Entry 6OFF (electron microscopy, 3.20 A resolution); this record covers chains L and R of the 18 polymer chains in the assembly.

[Chain L (and R)]
Molecule: Protein PrgI
From: Salmonella typhimurium (strain SL1344)
Notes: chain R of this document is another copy of the same molecule, construct and numbering; everything in this record applies to it too
UniProt: A0A0H3NF82 (A0A0H3NF82_SALTS); numbering as in UniProt (aligned over 1-80)
Sequence (83 residues; row label = number of the first residue in the row; numbers below 1 keep their minus sign (Gly-2 is residue -2)):
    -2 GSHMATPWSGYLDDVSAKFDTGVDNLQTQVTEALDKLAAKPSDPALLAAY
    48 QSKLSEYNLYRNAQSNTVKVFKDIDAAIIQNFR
Disordered / not traced: -2 to 2
Differences from the reference sequence: expression tag (-2 to 0)
What the authors report for this chain:
  - mutagenesis - D10A, D11A, V20A, S49A, E53A, N55A, R58A, N63A, N78A: unchanged binding to SipD
  - mutagenesis - L31A, L56A: abolished binding to SipD
  - mutagenesis - V65A: abolished stability
  - mutagenesis - R80K: increased signaling
  - mutagenesis - Q77M, R80E: decreased signaling in response to SipB
  - mutagenesis - K66E, D70K: decreased localization to needle filaments
  - mutagenesis - K66E, D70K: abolished growth in response to invasion of cultured epithelial cells

[Interface between chain L and chain R]
Pairs across the interface (28):
  Lys15(L) - Thr28(R)
  Lys15(L) - Leu31(R)
  Lys15(L) - Asp32(R)  salt bridge
  Lys15(L) - Ala35(R)
  Phe16(L) - Leu31(R)  hydrophobic
  Phe16(L) - Ala35(R)  hydrophobic
  Gly19(L) - Ala35(R)
  Gly19(L) - Ala36(R)
  Val20(L) - Ala35(R)  hydrogen bond (backbone-backbone)
  Glu53(L) - Ser39(R)
  Leu56(L) - Pro38(R)
  Leu56(L) - Ser39(R)
  Tyr57(L) - Pro38(R)  hydrophobic
  Thr64(L) - Tyr47(R)
  Val67(L) - Leu51(R)  hydrophobic
  Val67(L) - Asn55(R)
  Phe68(L) - Tyr47(R)
  Phe68(L) - Leu51(R)  hydrophobic
  Phe68(L) - Tyr54(R)  hydrophobic
  Ile71(L) - Tyr54(R)  hydrophobic
  Ile71(L) - Asn55(R)
  Ile71(L) - Arg58(R)
  Ala74(L) - Asn59(R)
  Ile75(L) - Ser62(R)
  Asn78(L) - Ser62(R)  hydrogen bond
  Asn78(L) - Asn63(R)  hydrogen bond
  Asn78(L) - Lys66(R)
  Arg80(L) - Lys66(R)
Other interface residues (no listed pair), chain L (17 interface residues in all): Val12, Ala60
Other interface residues (no listed pair), chain R (18 interface residues in all): Val27, Leu34

[In short]
The interface between chain L and chain R involves 17 residues on one side and 18 on the other; the contacts
include 3 hydrogen bonds and 1 salt bridge. Polar pairs include Lys15(L)-Asp32(R), Asn78(L)-Ser62(R) and
Asn78(L)-Asn63(R). From the paper: L31A and L56A of chain L abolish binding to SipD; Q77M and R80E of chain L
reduce signaling in response to SipB; 17 substitutions were tested in all.
Chain L and chain R are both Protein PrgI (Salmonella typhimurium (strain SL1344)); the structure,
High-resolution filamentous structures of in vitro polymerized PrgI needle, was determined by electron
microscopy together with 6OFE, 6OFG and 6OFH from the same study.
